PDB entry 3TY8 | X-ray diffraction, 2.60 A resolution | chains A and B

== Chain A (and B) ==
Name: Polynucleotide 2', 3'-cyclic phosphate phosphodiesterase / polynucleotide 5'-hydroxyl-kinase / polynucleotide 3'-phosphatase
From: Clostridium thermocellum
Notes: EC 6.5.1.3; fragment: Nucleotide Ligase; chain B of this document is another copy of the same molecule, construct and numbering; everything in this record applies to it too
UniProtKB: A3DJ38 (A3DJ38_CLOTH); numbering as in UniProt (aligned over 479-870)
Chain sequence (413 residues; row label = number of the first residue in the row):
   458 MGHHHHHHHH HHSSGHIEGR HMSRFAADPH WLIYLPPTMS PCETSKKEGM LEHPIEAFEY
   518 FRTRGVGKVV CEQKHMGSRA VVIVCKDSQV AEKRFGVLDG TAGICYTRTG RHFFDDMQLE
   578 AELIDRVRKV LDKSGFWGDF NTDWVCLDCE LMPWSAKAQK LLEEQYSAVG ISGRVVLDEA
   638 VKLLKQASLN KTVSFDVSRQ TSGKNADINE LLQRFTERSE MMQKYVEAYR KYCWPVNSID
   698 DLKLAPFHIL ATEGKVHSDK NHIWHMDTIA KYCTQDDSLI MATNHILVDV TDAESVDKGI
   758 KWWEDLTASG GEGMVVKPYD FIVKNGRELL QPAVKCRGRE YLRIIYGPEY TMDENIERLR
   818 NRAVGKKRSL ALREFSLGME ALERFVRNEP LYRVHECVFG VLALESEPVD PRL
Unresolved in the structure: 458-476, 648-662 (chain B: 458-479, 651-662)
Differences from the reference sequence: expression tag (458-478)
Residues lining bound ligands:
  - d(-)-tartaric acid (TAR), molecule 1: Ser-480, Arg-481, Arg-568
  - d(-)-tartaric acid (TAR), molecule 2: Arg-796, Arg-800, Thr-808, Met-809
Reported in the primary citation:
  - catalytic residues: Glu-769 (citing earlier work)

== Interface between chain A and chain B ==
Contacting residue pairs - 65 pairs, chain A then chain B:
  Ser-480(A) / Arg-631(B)  hydrogen bond (backbone-side chain)
  Ala-483(A) / Arg-631(B)
  Ser-535(A) / Glu-636(B)  hydrogen bond
  Thr-564(A) / Val-632(B)
  Arg-568(A) / Arg-631(B)
  Arg-568(A) / Val-632(B)
  Arg-568(A) / Asp-635(B)  salt bridge
  His-569(A) / Ser-629(B)
  His-569(A) / Val-632(B)
  Phe-570(A) / Ile-628(B)
  Phe-570(A) / Ser-629(B)  hydrogen bond (backbone-backbone)
  Phe-571(A) / Gly-627(B)
  Phe-571(A) / Ser-629(B)
  Asp-572(A) / Gln-622(B)
  Asp-572(A) / Tyr-623(B)
  Asp-572(A) / Ser-624(B)  hydrogen bond (side chain-backbone)
  Asp-572(A) / Ala-625(B)  hydrogen bond (side chain-backbone)
  Asp-572(A) / Ser-629(B)  hydrogen bond
  Asp-572(A) / Gly-630(B)  hydrogen bond (side chain-backbone)
  Leu-576(A) / Val-626(B)
  Leu-576(A) / Gly-627(B)
  Val-633(A) / Leu-640(B)  hydrophobic
  Leu-634(A) / Ala-644(B)  hydrophobic
  Ala-637(A) / Leu-641(B)  hydrophobic
  Leu-640(A) / Leu-641(B)  hydrophobic
  Leu-641(A) / Ala-644(B)
  Leu-641(A) / Ser-645(B)
  Ala-644(A) / Leu-668(B)  hydrophobic
  Ile-665(A) / Phe-856(B)
  Asn-666(A) / His-852(B)
  Asn-666(A) / Phe-856(B)
  Leu-669(A) / Phe-856(B)  hydrophobic
  Gln-670(A) / Phe-482(B)
  Ser-676(A) / Arg-568(B)  hydrogen bond
  Glu-677(A) / Arg-675(B)  salt bridge
  Met-679(A) / Leu-634(B)  hydrophobic
  Met-679(A) / Val-638(B)  hydrophobic
  Met-679(A) / Phe-672(B)  hydrophobic
  Gln-680(A) / Lys-617(B)
  Gln-680(A) / Glu-621(B)
  Gln-680(A) / Gln-622(B)
  Gln-680(A) / Phe-672(B)
  Tyr-682(A) / Ala-637(B)  hydrogen bond (side chain-backbone)
  Tyr-682(A) / Leu-640(B)
  Tyr-682(A) / Leu-641(B)  hydrophobic
  Val-683(A) / Leu-634(B)  hydrophobic
  Glu-684(A) / Glu-621(B)
  Tyr-686(A) / Glu-636(B)
  Tyr-686(A) / Ala-637(B)  hydrophobic
  Tyr-686(A) / Leu-640(B)  hydrophobic
  Arg-687(A) / Val-633(B)
  Trp-691(A) / Ile-628(B)  hydrophobic
  Trp-691(A) / Glu-636(B)  hydrogen bond
  Val-693(A) / Val-626(B)
  Val-693(A) / Gly-627(B)
  Asn-694(A) / Val-626(B)
  Ile-802(A) / Gln-643(B)
  Tyr-803(A) / Asn-647(B)
  Gly-804(A) / Asn-647(B)
  Asp-867(A) / Leu-646(B)
  Pro-868(A) / Lys-639(B)
  Pro-868(A) / Gln-643(B)  hydrogen bond (backbone-side chain)
  Pro-868(A) / Leu-646(B)
  Arg-869(A) / Gln-643(B)
  Arg-869(A) / Leu-646(B)
Interface residues without a listed pair, chain A (48 interface residues in all): Arg-481, Thr-566, Asp-573, Leu-608, Phe-672, Thr-673, Leu-699, Ile-801, Pro-805, Leu-870
Interface residues without a listed pair, chain B (41 interface residues in all): Ala-483, Pro-486, Lys-642, Val-650, Ile-665, Tyr-849, Leu-859

== Overview ==
The interface between chain A and chain B involves 48 residues on one side and 41 on the other, with 11
hydrogen bonds and 2 salt bridges. Polar pairs include Arg-568(A)/Asp-635(B), Glu-677(A)/Arg-675(B) and
Ser-480(A)/Arg-631(B). Chain A binds d(-)-tartaric acid. The paper reports the catalytic residue Glu-769(A).
Chain A and chain B are both Polynucleotide 2', 3'-cyclic phosphate phosphodiesterase / polynucleotide
5'-hydroxyl-kinase / polynucleotide 3'-phosphatase (Clostridium thermocellum); the structure, Crystal
Structure of C. Thermocellum PNKP Ligase Domain Apo Form, was determined by X-ray diffraction together with
3TY5 and 3TY9 from the same study.
